2LI8 - chains A and B; structure by solution NMR.

[Chain A]
Name: Protein lin-28 homolog A
Organism: Homo sapiens
Notes: fragment: CCHC-type 1 and CCHC-type 1 zinc finger domain residues 124-186
UniProtKB: Q9H9Z2 (LN28A_HUMAN); numbering as in UniProt (aligned over 124-186)
Amino-acid sequence (74 residues; numbered 113 to 186; the number before each row is that of its first residue):
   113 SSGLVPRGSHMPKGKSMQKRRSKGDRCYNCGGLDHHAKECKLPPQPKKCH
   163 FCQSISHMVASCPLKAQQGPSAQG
Unresolved in the structure: 113-123
Construct notes: expression tag (113-123)
Curated features (UniProtKB/Swiss-Prot):
  - zinc finger: Asp137 to Leu154 (CCHC-type 1), Lys159 to Leu176 (CCHC-type 2)
  - mutagenesis: His147 (H147A: Abolishes ability to suppress pre-let-7 biogenesis and localization to P-bodies without affecting pre-let-7 binding; when associated with A-169), His169 (H169A: Abolishes ability to suppress pre-let-7 biogenesis and localization to P-bodies without affecting pre-let-7 binding; when associated with A-147)
Bound ions: Zn2+ site 1: Cys139, Cys142, His147, Cys152; Zn2+ site 2: Cys161, Cys164, His169, Cys174

[Chain B]
Molecule: 7-nt RNA strand
Notes: fragment: hsa-pre-let-7g terminal loop
Sequence (7 nucleotides; row label = number of the first residue in the row):
     1 AGGAGAU

[Interface between chain A and chain B]
Residue-residue contacts (37; chain A residue first):
  Met129(A) with A1(B), base contact
  Gln130(A) with A1(B), base contact
  Lys131(A) with A1(B), base contact; G2(B), phosphate contact; G3(B), phosphate contact; A4(B), phosphate contact; U7(B), sugar contact
  Arg132(A) with A4(B), phosphate contact; U7(B), sugar contact
  Arg133(A) with A4(B), phosphate contact; G5(B), phosphate contact; A6(B), base contact; U7(B), phosphate contact
  Ser134(A) with G5(B), base contact; A6(B), phosphate contact
  Asp137(A) with G5(B), base contact
  Arg138(A) with G5(B), base contact
  Cys139(A) with G5(B), base contact
  Tyr140(A) with G3(B), sugar contact; A4(B), phosphate contact; G5(B), base contact
  His148(A) with G5(B), base contact
  Ala149(A) with A4(B), base contact; G5(B), base contact
  Lys150(A) with A4(B), sugar contact; G5(B), phosphate contact
  Lys159(A) with G2(B), base contact; G3(B), base contact
  Lys160(A) with G2(B), base contact
  Cys161(A) with G2(B), base contact
  His162(A) with G2(B), base contact
  Met170(A) with G2(B), base contact
  Val171(A) with A1(B), sugar contact; G2(B), base contact
  Ala172(A) with A1(B), sugar contact; G2(B), base contact
  Lys177(A) with A1(B), base contact
Interface residues without a listed pair, chain A (23 interface residues in all): Lys135, Phe163

[Summary]
23 residues of chain A face 7 of chain B across their interface. The Zn2+ site 1 is built by Cys139(A),
Cys142(A), His147(A) and Cys152(A). The Zn2+ site 2 is built by Cys161(A), Cys164(A), His169(A) and Cys174(A).
UniProt lists 2 mutagenesis sites on chain A.
Chain A is Protein lin-28 homolog A (Homo sapiens) and chain B is a 7-nt RNA strand; the structure, The
solution structure of the Lin28-ZnF domains bound to AGGAGAU of pre-let-7 miRNA, was determined by solution
NMR.
